PDB entry 6M99 | electron microscopy, 3.40 A resolution | chains A and K of the 12 polymer chains in the assembly

[Chain A]
Name: VP2
From: Grass carp reovirus
Reference sequence: Q9E3V9 (Q9E3V9_9REOV); numbering as in UniProt (aligned over 1-1274)
Chain sequence (1274 residues; each row starts with the number of its first residue):
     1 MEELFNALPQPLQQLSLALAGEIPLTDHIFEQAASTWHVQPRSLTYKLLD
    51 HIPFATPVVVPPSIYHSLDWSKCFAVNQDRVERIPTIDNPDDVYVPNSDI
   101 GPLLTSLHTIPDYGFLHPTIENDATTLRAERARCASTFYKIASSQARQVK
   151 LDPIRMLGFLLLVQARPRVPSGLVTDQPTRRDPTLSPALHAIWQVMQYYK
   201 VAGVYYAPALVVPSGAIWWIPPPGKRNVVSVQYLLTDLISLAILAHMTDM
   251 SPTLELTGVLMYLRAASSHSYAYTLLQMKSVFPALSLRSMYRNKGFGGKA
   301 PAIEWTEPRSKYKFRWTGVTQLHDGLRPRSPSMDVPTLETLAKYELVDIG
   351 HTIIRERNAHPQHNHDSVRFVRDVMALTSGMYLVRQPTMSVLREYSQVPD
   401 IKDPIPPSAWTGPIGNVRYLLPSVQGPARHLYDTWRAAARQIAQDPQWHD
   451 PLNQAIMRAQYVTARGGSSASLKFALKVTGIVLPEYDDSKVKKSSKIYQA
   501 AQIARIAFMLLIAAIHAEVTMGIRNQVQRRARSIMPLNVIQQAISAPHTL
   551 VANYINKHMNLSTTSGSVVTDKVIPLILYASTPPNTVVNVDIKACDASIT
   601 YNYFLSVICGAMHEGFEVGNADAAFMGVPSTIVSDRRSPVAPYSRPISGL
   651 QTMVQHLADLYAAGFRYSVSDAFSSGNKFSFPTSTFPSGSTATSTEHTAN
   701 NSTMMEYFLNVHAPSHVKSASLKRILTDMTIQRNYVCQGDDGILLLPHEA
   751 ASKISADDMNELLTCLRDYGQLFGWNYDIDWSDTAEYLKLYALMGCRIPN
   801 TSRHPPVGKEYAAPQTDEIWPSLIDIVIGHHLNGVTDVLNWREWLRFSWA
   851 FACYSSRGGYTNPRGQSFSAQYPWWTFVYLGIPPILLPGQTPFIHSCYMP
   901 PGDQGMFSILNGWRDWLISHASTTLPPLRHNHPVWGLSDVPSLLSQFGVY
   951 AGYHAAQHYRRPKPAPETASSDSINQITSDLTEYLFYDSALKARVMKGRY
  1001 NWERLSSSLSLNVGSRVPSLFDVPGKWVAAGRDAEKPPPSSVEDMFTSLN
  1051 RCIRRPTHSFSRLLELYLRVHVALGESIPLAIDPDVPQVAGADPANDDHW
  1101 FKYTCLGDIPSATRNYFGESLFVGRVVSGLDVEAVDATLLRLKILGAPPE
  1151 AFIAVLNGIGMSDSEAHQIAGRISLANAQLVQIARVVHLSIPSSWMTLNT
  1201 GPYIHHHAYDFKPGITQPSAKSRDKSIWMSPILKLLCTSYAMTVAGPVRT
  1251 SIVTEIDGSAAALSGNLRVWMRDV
Disordered / not traced: 1
Reported in the primary citation:
  - catalytic residues: Asp-591, Asp-740, Asp-741 (by similarity / conservation)

[Chain K]
Name: VP3
From: Grass carp reovirus
Reference sequence: Q9E3V8 (Q9E3V8_9REOV); residues 1-1214 here = UniProt positions 1-1214
Chain sequence (1214 residues; row label = number of the first residue in the row):
     1 MPRRSARKAQSAIASPADTNVVPAKDAPTTNSPPSTTSPNQAAADANQQQ
    51 AGIVSSQSGPNAVGDSAPSSSVNNDGDIITRPTSDSIAAVANATKPAAVV
   101 SDPQSMKVTPIVNPSSYVCNVCNARFSTMSALSEHLRSDHRDDASTLLAT
   151 PMINNAIRSFLTAWDDIRILSPDVSSKSLSAYLDSAVANGPELIIEDTGL
   201 CTSFMLLDNIPSAHLTKELIGFTWFMQMYQMTPPLPEGAVNRIVCMTNWA
   251 SLGDEGRGLEVRLPPPTDSSVHAYKTVLSRGYIDNAQFNPLALRSNVLLM
   301 LLQFTLSNLKINKSSTFTSDVTTITSGRMIRAFEGRPELLALAYPGRAVL
   351 PTQTKNAQFLSTAIADRIGRLDRANLIGGEVSAMVECMELCDALTLHIRE
   401 TYIMLLRSMHQDPTQIVQIVNECANNLLNSTIPISLRPTILCPWFASSED
   451 LRLQQVMHLVNISSNTAAALPLVEALSTLLRSVTPLVLDPTVLTNAITTI
   501 SESTTQTISPISEILRLLQPMGNDYAAFWKCIASWAYNGLVTTVLSEDAF
   551 PDSSQSITHLPSMWKCLFLTLAGPMTSDPHSPVKVFMALANLLAQPEPIA
   601 IGVPGMHQTTPASQFSHPGVWPPGFLNPQLINPQQAPLLRAFAEHIRANW
   651 PQPSEFGYGSTLQGSANLFIPSNRMVYPWPNQPLPRLTVAPTYDSAMSNW
   701 ISTTIAFFIRVVNSVNMTATVNDLTRRTMTGVMTAMRQVKTMTPFYIQHM
   751 CPTELSVLASVTVTPPFQVPFTRLVQNDVITNVLVARVDPAQRGDAAVDI
   801 RATHATFAAALPVDPAAIVVAMLCGQTETNLIPSHHYGKAFAPLFASNAM
   851 FTRNQRAVITREAFVCARSAVAQCQDAGFLVPRPLDALRQFDVTSAAAAE
   901 IMHAVNDAFKTAFDLDGALLDGLALYGDPRIADLSAAYLQYGGNVVREHV
   951 PPGPSHIHRALQQVESTFMAEMNLFNVARGNLYLVQTATNGNWSPMAPVA
  1001 APPFVRGGPNVRVVGRFGTIVPRPNGLEPQLIDDGNVPRDIAGDWVYPSD
  1051 VLQVSVAVFRDYVWPMVKAGRTRVLVELGHYVYTLHYYDPQISLDEAPIL
  1101 EEWLSKINPAGIPPVPFCIPIPQVYPCITARRVHYAFTSENNNDSLFSTN
  1151 AASIDTAFGENAAVSPLRWPGLVDPNYRVGTNDLPNRITLYNSLYRYNFT
  1201 YPTLDGIMYVRSAT
Disordered / not traced: 1-150, 1212-1214

[How chain A and chain K interact]
Pairs across the interface (5; chain A residue first):
  Leu-1009(A) with Asn-155(K), hydrogen bond (backbone-side chain)
  Gly-1146(A) with Met-152(K)
  Glu-1150(A) with Arg-516(K), salt bridge
  Asp-1224(A) with Thr-505(K)
  Arg-1268(A) with Met-152(K)

[Overview]
The interface between chain A and chain K involves 5 residues on one side and 4 on the other; the contacts
include 1 hydrogen bond and 1 salt bridge. Among the polar pairs are Glu-1150(A)/Arg-516(K) and
Leu-1009(A)/Asn-155(K). From the paper: catalytic residues Asp-591(A), Asp-740(A) and Asp-741(A).
Here chain A is VP2 and chain K is VP3, both from Grass carp reovirus. Entry 6M99 (In situ structure of
transcriptional enzyme complex and asymmetric inner capsid protein of aquareovirus at primed ...) was
determined by electron microscopy.
